3BX9 - chain A; structure by X-ray diffraction, 1.80 A resolution.

# Chain A
Molecule: Far-red fluorescent protein mKate
Source organism: Entacmaea quadricolor
Chain sequence (243 residues; row label = number of the first residue in the row; note: 2 numbers in that range are skipped by the numbering (no residue carries them; nothing is unmodelled there); numbers below 1 keep their minus sign (Met-11 is residue -11)):
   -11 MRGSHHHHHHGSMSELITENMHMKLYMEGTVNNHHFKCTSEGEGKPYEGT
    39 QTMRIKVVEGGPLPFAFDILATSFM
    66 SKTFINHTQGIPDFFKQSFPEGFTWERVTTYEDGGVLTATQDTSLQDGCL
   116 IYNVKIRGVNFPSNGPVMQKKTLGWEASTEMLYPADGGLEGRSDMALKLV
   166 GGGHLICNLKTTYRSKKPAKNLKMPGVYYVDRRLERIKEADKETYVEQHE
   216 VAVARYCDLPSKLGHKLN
Disordered / not traced: -11 to 1, 229-233
Glycans and other covalent adducts: covalent link Met63-Ser66
Modified positions: Met63 ({(4Z)-4-(4-hydroxybenzylidene)-2-[3-(methylthio)propanimidoyl]-5-oxo-4,5-dihydro-1H-imidazol-1-yl}acetic acid; NRQ)
From the paper describing this entry:
  - conformationally variable residues (side-chain flip): Ser158
  - contacts within the chain: Ser143-Arg197 (hydrogen bond), Glu145-Arg197 (hydrogen bond)
  - self-association interface (contacts with another copy of this molecule): Val93, Arg122, Glu155, Arg157, Asp159, His169, Ile171, Asn173, Val192, Tyr194, Val216, Cys222 to Leu228
  - catalytic residues: Thr60, Arg92, Glu215 (proposed by the authors, not directly observed)

# In short
From the paper: catalytic residues Thr60, Arg92 and Glu215; conformational variability at Ser158.
Chain A is Far-red fluorescent protein mKate (Entacmaea quadricolor); the structure, Monomeric Far-red
Fluorescent Protein mKate Crystallized at pH 2.0, was determined by X-ray diffraction (same publication as
3BXA, 3BXB and 3BXC).
